PDB entry 8AJA | electron microscopy, 2.59 A resolution | chains A and B of the 3 polymer chains in the assembly

== Chain A (and B) ==
Protein: Spike glycoprotein, Fibritin
From: Severe acute respiratory syndrome coronavirus
Notes: chain B of this document is another copy of the same molecule, construct and numbering; everything in this record applies to it too
Reference sequence: chimeric construct of P0DTC2, P10104: residues 19-1178 from P0DTC2 (SPIKE_SARS2) positions 16-1175 (UniProt number = residue number - 3); residues 1181-1207 from P10104 positions 458-484 (UniProt number = residue number - 723)
Chain sequence (1240 residues; each row starts with the number of its first residue):
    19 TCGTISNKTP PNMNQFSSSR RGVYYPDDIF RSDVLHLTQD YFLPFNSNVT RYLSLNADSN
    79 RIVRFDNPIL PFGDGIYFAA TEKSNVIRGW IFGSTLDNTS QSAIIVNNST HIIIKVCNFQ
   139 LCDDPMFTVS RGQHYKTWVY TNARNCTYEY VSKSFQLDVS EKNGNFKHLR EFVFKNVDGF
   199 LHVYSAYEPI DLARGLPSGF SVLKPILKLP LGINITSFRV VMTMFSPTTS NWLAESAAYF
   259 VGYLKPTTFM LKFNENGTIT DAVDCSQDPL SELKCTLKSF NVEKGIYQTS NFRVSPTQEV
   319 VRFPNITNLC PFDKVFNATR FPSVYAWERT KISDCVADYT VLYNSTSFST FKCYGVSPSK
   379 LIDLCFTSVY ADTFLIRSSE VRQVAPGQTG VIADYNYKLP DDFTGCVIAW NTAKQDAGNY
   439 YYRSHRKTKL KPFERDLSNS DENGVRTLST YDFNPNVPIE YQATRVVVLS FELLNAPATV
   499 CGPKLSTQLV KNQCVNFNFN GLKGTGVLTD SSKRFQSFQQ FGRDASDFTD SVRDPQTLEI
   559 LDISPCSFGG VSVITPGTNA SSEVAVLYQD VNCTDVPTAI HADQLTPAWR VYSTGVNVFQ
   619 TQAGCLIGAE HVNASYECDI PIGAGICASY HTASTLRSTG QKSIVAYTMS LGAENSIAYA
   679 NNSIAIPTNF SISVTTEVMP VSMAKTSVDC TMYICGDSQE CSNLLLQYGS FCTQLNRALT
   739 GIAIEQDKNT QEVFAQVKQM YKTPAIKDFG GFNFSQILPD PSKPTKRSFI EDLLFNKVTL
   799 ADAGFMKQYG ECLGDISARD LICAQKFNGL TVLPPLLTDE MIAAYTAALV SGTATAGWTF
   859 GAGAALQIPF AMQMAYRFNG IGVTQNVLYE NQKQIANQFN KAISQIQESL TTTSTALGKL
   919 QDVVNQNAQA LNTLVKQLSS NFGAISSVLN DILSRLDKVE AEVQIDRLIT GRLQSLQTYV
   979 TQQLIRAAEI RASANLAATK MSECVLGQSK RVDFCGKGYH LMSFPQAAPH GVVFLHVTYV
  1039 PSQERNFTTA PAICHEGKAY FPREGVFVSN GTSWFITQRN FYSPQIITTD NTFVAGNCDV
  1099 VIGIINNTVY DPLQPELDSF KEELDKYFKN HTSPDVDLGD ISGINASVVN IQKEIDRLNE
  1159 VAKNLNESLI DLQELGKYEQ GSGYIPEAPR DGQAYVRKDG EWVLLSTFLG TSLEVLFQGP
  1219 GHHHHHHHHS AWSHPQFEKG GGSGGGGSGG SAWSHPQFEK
Not modelled in the structure: 651-658, 1117-1258
Construct notes: engineered mutation T19 (Val16 in P0DTC2), C20 (Asn17 in P0DTC2), G21 (Leu18 in P0DTC2), I23 (Thr20 in P0DTC2), S24 (Arg21 in P0DTC2), N25 (Thr22 in P0DTC2), K26 (Gln23 in P0DTC2), T27 (Leu24 in P0DTC2), N32 (Ala27 in P0DTC2), Q33 (Tyr28 in P0DTC2), F34 (Thr29 in P0DTC2), S35 (Asn30 in P0DTC2), S37 (Phe32 in P0DTC2), R38 (Thr33 in P0DTC2), D46 (Lys41 in P0DTC2), I47 (Val42 in P0DTC2), D51 (Ser46 in P0DTC2), L55 (Ser50 in P0DTC2), Y59 (Leu54 in P0DTC2), N64 (Phe59 in P0DTC2), Y70 (Trp64 in P0DTC2), L71 (Phe65 in P0DTC2), S72 (His66 in P0DTC2), L73 (Ala67 in P0DTC2), N74 (Ile68 in P0DTC2), A75 (His69 in P0DTC2), D76 (Val70 in P0DTC2), R79 (Gly75 in P0DTC2), I80 (Thr76 in P0DTC2), V81 (Lys77 in P0DTC2), I87 (Val83 in P0DTC2), G91 (Asn87 in P0DTC2), I94 (Val90 in P0DTC2), A98 (Ser94 in P0DTC2), V104 (Ile100 in P0DTC2), S112 (Thr108 in P0DTC2), N116 (Ser112 in P0DTC2), T117 (Lys113 in P0DTC2), S118 (Thr114 in P0DTC2), A121 (Leu117 in P0DTC2), I122 (Leu118 in P0DTC2), S127 (Ala123 in P0DTC2), H129 (Asn125 in P0DTC2), I130 (Val126 in P0DTC2), I131 (Val127 in P0DTC2), N136 (Glu132 in P0DTC2), L139 (Phe135 in P0DTC2), D141 (Asn137 in P0DTC2), M144 (Phe140 in P0DTC2), F145 (Leu141 in P0DTC2), T146 (Gly142 in P0DTC2), S148 (Tyr144 in P0DTC2), R149 (Tyr145 in P0DTC2), G150 (His146 in P0DTC2), Q151 (Lys147 in P0DTC2), H152 (Asn148 in P0DTC2), Y153 (Asn149 in P0DTC2), T155 (Ser151 in P0DTC2), T159 (Ser161 in P0DTC2), N160 (Ser162 in P0DTC2), R162 (Asn164 in P0DTC2), Y166 (Phe168 in P0DTC2), K171 (Gln173 in P0DTC2), S172 (Pro174 in P0DTC2), Q174 (Leu176 in P0DTC2), L175 (Met177 in P0DTC2), V177 (Leu179 in P0DTC2), S178 (Glu180 in P0DTC2), E179 (Gly181 in P0DTC2), N181 (Gln183 in P0DTC2), H186 (Asn188 in P0DTC2), V195 (Ile197 in P0DTC2), F198 (Tyr200 in P0DTC2), L199 (Phe201 in P0DTC2), H200 (Lys202 in P0DTC2), V201 (Ile203 in P0DTC2), A204 (Lys206 in P0DTC2), Y205 (His207 in P0DTC2), E206 (Thr208 in P0DTC2), D209 (Asn211 in P0DTC2), A211 (Val213 in P0DTC2), G213 (Asp215 in P0DTC2), S216 (Gln218 in P0DTC2), V220 (Ala222 in P0DTC2), K222 (Glu224 in P0DTC2), I224 (Leu226 in P0DTC2), L225 (Val227 in P0DTC2), K226 (Asp228 in P0DTC2), L229 (Ile231 in P0DTC2), S235 (Arg237 in P0DTC2), V238 (Ser247 in P0DTC2), V239 (Tyr248 in P0DTC2), M240 (Leu249 in P0DTC2), F243 (Pro251 in P0DTC2), S244 (Gly252 in P0DTC2), P245 (Asp253 in P0DTC2), T246 (Ser254 in P0DTC2), T247 (Ser255 in P0DTC2), N249 (Gly257 in P0DTC2), L251 (Thr259 in P0DTC2), E253 (Gly261 in P0DTC2), S254 (Ala262 in P0DTC2), F258 (Tyr266 in P0DTC2), K263 (Gln271 in P0DTC2), T265 (Arg273 in P0DTC2), M268 (Leu276 in P0DTC2), F271 (Tyr279 in P0DTC2), S284 (Ala292 in P0DTC2), Q285 (Leu293 in P0DTC2), L291 (Thr299 in P0DTC2), N299 (Thr307 in P0DTC2), S313 (Gln321 in P0DTC2), Q316 (Glu324 in P0DTC2), E317 (Ser325 in P0DTC2), V318 (Ile326 in P0DTC2), D331 (Gly339 in P0DTC2), K332 (Glu340 in P0DTC2), P340 (Ala348 in P0DTC2), E346 (Asn354 in P0DTC2), T348 (Lys356 in P0DTC2), K349 (Arg357 in P0DTC2), D352 (Asn360 in P0DTC2), T358 (Ser366 in P0DTC2), T364 (Ala372 in P0DTC2), S377 (Thr385 in P0DTC2), I380 (Asn388 in P0DTC2), S386 (Asn394 in P0DTC2), T391 (Ser399 in P0DTC2), L393 (Val401 in P0DTC2), S396 (Gly404 in P0DTC2), S397 (Asp405 in P0DTC2), V402 (Ile410 in P0DTC2), V409 (Lys417 in P0DTC2), T430 (Ser438 in P0DTC2), A431 (Asn439 in P0DTC2), K432 (Asn440 in P0DTC2), Q433 (Leu441 in P0DTC2), A435 (Asn448 in P0DTC2), G436 (Tyr449 in P0DTC2), Y439 (Leu452 in P0DTC2), S442 (Leu455 in P0DTC2), H443 (Phe456 in P0DTC2), T446 (Ser459 in P0DTC2), K447 (Asn460 in P0DTC2), L455 (Ile468 in P0DTC2), N457 (Val483 in P0DTC2), S458 (Glu484 in P0DTC2), D459 (Gly485 in P0DTC2), E460 (Phe486 in P0DTC2), G462 (Cys488 in P0DTC2), V463 (Tyr489 in P0DTC2), R464 (Phe490 in P0DTC2), T465 (Pro491 in P0DTC2), S467 (Gln493 in P0DTC2), T468 (Ser494 in P0DTC2), D470 (Gly496 in P0DTC2), N472 (Gln498 in P0DTC2), N474 (Thr500 in P0DTC2), V475 (Asn501 in P0DTC2), P476 (Gly502 in P0DTC2), I477 (Val503 in P0DTC2), E478 (Gly504 in P0DTC2), A481 (Pro507 in P0DTC2), T482 (Tyr508 in P0DTC2), N493 (His519 in P0DTC2), L503 (Lys529 in P0DTC2), Q506 (Asn532 in P0DTC2), Q511 (Lys537 in P0DTC2), K521 (Thr547 in P0DTC2), D528 (Glu554 in P0DTC2), S530 (Asn556 in P0DTC2), R532 (Lys558 in P0DTC2), Q534 (Leu560 in P0DTC2), S535 (Pro561 in P0DTC2), A543 (Ile569 in P0DTC2), S544 (Ala570 in P0DTC2), F546 (Thr572 in P0DTC2), S549 (Ala575 in P0DTC2), S562 (Thr588 in P0DTC2), A578 (Thr604 in P0DTC2), S580 (Asn606 in P0DTC2), E581 (Gln607 in P0DTC2), D593 (Glu619 in P0DTC2), T596 (Val622 in P0DTC2), A606 (Thr632 in P0DTC2), V614 (Ser640 in P0DTC2), Q620 (Arg646 in P0DTC2), A632 (Asn658 in P0DTC2), H649 (Gln675 in P0DTC2), L654 (Ala684 in P0DTC2), T657 (Val687 in P0DTC2), G658 (Ala688 in P0DTC2), Q659 (Ser689 in P0DTC2), K660 (Gln690 in P0DTC2), V663 (Ile693 in P0DTC2), I675 (Val705 in P0DTC2), A678 (Ser708 in P0DTC2), S689 (Thr719 in P0DTC2), V696 (Ile726 in P0DTC2), M697 (Leu727 in P0DTC2), A702 (Thr732 in P0DTC2), Q717 (Thr747 in P0DTC2), I742 (Val772 in P0DTC2), M758 (Ile788 in P0DTC2), A763 (Pro793 in P0DTC2), T783 (Ser813 in P0DTC2), M804 (Ile834 in P0DTC2), E809 (Asp839 in P0DTC2), S815 (Ala845 in P0DTC2), A842 (Gln872 in P0DTC2), A845 (Ser875 in P0DTC2), V848 (Leu878 in P0DTC2), S849 (Ala879 in P0DTC2), A852 (Ile882 in P0DTC2), A854 (Ser884 in P0DTC2), Q892 (Leu922 in P0DTC2), K899 (Ser929 in P0DTC2), S902 (Gly932 in P0DTC2), Q903 (Lys933 in P0DTC2), E906 (Asp936 in P0DTC2), T909 (Ser939 in P0DTC2), T910 (Ser940 in P0DTC2), S912 (Ala942 in P0DTC2), T913 (Ser943 in P0DTC2), A1025 (Ser1055 in P0DTC2), S1040 (Ala1070 in P0DTC2), R1043 (Lys1073 in P0DTC2), E1054 (Asp1084 in P0DTC2), Y1058 (His1088 in P0DTC2), S1071 (His1101 in P0DTC2), I1074 (Val1104 in P0DTC2), S1081 (Glu1111 in P0DTC2), A1093 (Ser1123 in P0DTC2), I1103 (Val1133 in P0DTC2), L1202 (Phe479 in P10104); insertion (30-31, 69, 242, 651); conflict S652 (Gln677 in P0DTC2); linker (1179-1180); expression tag (1208-1258)
Curated features (UniProtKB/Swiss-Prot):
  - glycosylation (N-linked (GlcNAc...) asparagine): N64 (hybrid), N125 (hybrid)
Cystine bridges: C20-C140, C135-C164, C283-C293, C328-C353, C371-C424, C383-C499, C512-C564, C591-C623, C636-C645, C708-C730, C713-C719, C810-C821, C1002-C1013, C1052-C1096
Covalent attachments: N-acetylglucosamine (NAG) linked to N66, N126, N163, N232, N274, N323, N335, N362, N590, N631, N679, N687, N771, N1044, N1068, N1104
Ligand contacts: N-acetylglucosamine (NAG; 2-acetamido-2-deoxy-beta-D-glucopyranose): Q806, Y807, G808
What the authors report for this chain:
  - contacts within the chain: D46-K226 (salt bridge), E273-S815 (hydrogen bond), S284-F310 (hydrogen bond), Q285-T604 (backbone contact), S386-E490 (hydrogen bond), C512-Q602 (backbone contact)

== Interface between chain A and chain B ==
Contacting residue pairs (201):
  L55(A) - L724(B)  hydrophobic
  Q57(A) - Q717(B)  hydrogen bond
  Q57(A) - N721(B)
  Q306(A) - S705(B)
  Q306(A) - L831(B)
  R347(A) - F198(B)
  G373(A) - R953(B)
  G373(A) - L954(B)
  V374(A) - R953(B)
  S375(A) - R953(B)  hydrogen bond (backbone-backbone)
  S375(A) - L954(B)
  S375(A) - D955(B)  hydrogen bond
  S375(A) - E958(B)  hydrogen bond
  S377(A) - D955(B)  hydrogen bond
  K378(A) - L951(B)
  K378(A) - S952(B)
  K378(A) - R953(B)
  K378(A) - L954(B)
  K378(A) - D955(B)
  L382(A) - S952(B)
  Y388(A) - F198(B)  hydrophobic
  R395(A) - S365(B)
  S397(A) - S365(B)  hydrogen bond
  S397(A) - F366(B)  hydrogen bond (side chain-backbone)
  S397(A) - S367(B)
  R400(A) - F366(B)  hydrogen bond (side chain-backbone)
  R400(A) - S367(B)
  R400(A) - F369(B)
  G405(A) - P376(B)
  G405(A) - S377(B)
  T407(A) - Y357(B)  hydrogen bond
  T407(A) - Y361(B)  hydrogen bond
  T407(A) - P376(B)
  G408(A) - Y361(B)  hydrogen bond (backbone-side chain)
  V409(A) - Y361(B)  hydrophobic
  D412(A) - Y361(B)  hydrogen bond
  Y413(A) - Y361(B)  hydrophobic
  S442(A) - Y361(B)
  R444(A) - N232(B)
  K447(A) - S377(B)
  P450(A) - D196(B)
  P450(A) - G197(B)
  F451(A) - D196(B)
  F451(A) - G197(B)
  F451(A) - G230(B)
  E452(A) - G230(B)
  E452(A) - N232(B)
  R453(A) - G230(B)  hydrogen bond (backbone-backbone)
  L455(A) - Q119(B)
  S456(A) - T117(B)
  I477(A) - I477(B)  hydrophobic
  E478(A) - S365(B)
  E478(A) - S367(B)  hydrogen bond
  E478(A) - W428(B)
  E478(A) - N429(B)  hydrogen bond (side chain-backbone)
  E490(A) - K226(B)  salt bridge
  L491(A) - R953(B)
  L492(A) - D46(B)
  N493(A) - F48(B)
  G519(A) - S952(B)  hydrogen bond (backbone-side chain)
  K521(A) - N948(B)
  G522(A) - N948(B)
  T523(A) - D715(B)
  S530(A) - D813(B)
  K531(A) - G812(B)  hydrogen bond (side chain-backbone)
  K531(A) - D813(B)
  K531(A) - I814(B)
  K531(A) - R817(B)
  Q534(A) - F48(B)
  Q534(A) - N274(B)  hydrogen bond
  F536(A) - F48(B)  hydrophobic
  Q537(A) - F48(B)
  G540(A) - R817(B)
  R541(A) - R817(B)
  R541(A) - V946(B)
  D542(A) - A822(B)
  A543(A) - L819(B)  hydrophobic
  A543(A) - S937(B)
  S544(A) - N826(B)  hydrogen bond
  S544(A) - V933(B)
  S544(A) - L936(B)
  S544(A) - S937(B)
  D545(A) - S937(B)  hydrogen bond
  D545(A) - S945(B)  hydrogen bond
  F546(A) - F825(B)  hydrophobic
  D548(A) - R817(B)  salt bridge
  D560(A) - L811(B)
  S562(A) - L811(B)
  P563(A) - F825(B)
  C564(A) - D715(B)  hydrogen bond (backbone-side chain)
  S565(A) - M710(B)
  F566(A) - Y807(B)
  F566(A) - K824(B)
  F566(A) - F825(B)  hydrophobic
  Q587(A) - L831(B)
  D588(A) - K824(B)  salt bridge
  D593(A) - Y807(B)
  T596(A) - Y807(B)  hydrogen bond (backbone-side chain)
  A597(A) - Y807(B)  hydrogen bond (backbone-side chain)
  Q620(A) - T836(B)
  A621(A) - P832(B)  hydrophobic
  P639(A) - L834(B)  hydrophobic
  G641(A) - L834(B)
  A642(A) - P833(B)  hydrogen bond (backbone-backbone)
  A642(A) - L834(B)  hydrogen bond (backbone-backbone)
  G643(A) - L834(B)  hydrogen bond (backbone-backbone)
  G643(A) - M839(B)
  I644(A) - L834(B)
  C645(A) - L834(B)  hydrophobic
  M667(A) - L834(B)
  M667(A) - L835(B)  hydrophobic
  M667(A) - M839(B)  hydrophobic
  L669(A) - K756(B)
  L669(A) - M758(B)  hydrophobic
  L669(A) - L835(B)  hydrophobic
  L669(A) - M839(B)
  L669(A) - A842(B)  hydrophobic
  L669(A) - Y843(B)  hydrogen bond (backbone-side chain)
  G670(A) - K756(B)
  G670(A) - M758(B)
  A671(A) - K756(B)  hydrogen bond (backbone-backbone)
  A671(A) - Q757(B)
  A671(A) - M758(B)  hydrogen bond (backbone-backbone)
  N673(A) - Q757(B)  hydrogen bond
  N673(A) - M758(B)
  N673(A) - Y759(B)
  N673(A) - K760(B)  hydrogen bond (backbone-backbone)
  I675(A) - Y759(B)  hydrophobic
  I675(A) - G850(B)
  I675(A) - T853(B)
  I675(A) - A854(B)  hydrophobic
  I675(A) - A863(B)  hydrophobic
  I675(A) - Q865(B)
  A676(A) - Q865(B)
  Y677(A) - F767(B)
  Y677(A) - T853(B)
  Y677(A) - I866(B)
  Y677(A) - P867(B)
  Y677(A) - F868(B)  hydrogen bond (side chain-backbone)
  A678(A) - P867(B)
  N679(A) - P867(B)
  N680(A) - P867(B)
  S681(A) - Q865(B)
  S681(A) - P867(B)
  I682(A) - Q865(B)
  A683(A) - L864(B)
  A683(A) - Q865(B)  hydrogen bond (backbone-backbone)
  P685(A) - L864(B)  hydrophobic
  Q927(A) - R735(B)
  T931(A) - Q732(B)
  T931(A) - R735(B)
  Q935(A) - Y726(B)
  Q935(A) - S728(B)
  Q935(A) - F729(B)
  S938(A) - Q725(B)
  S938(A) - Y726(B)
  S938(A) - G727(B)
  N939(A) - Q725(B)  hydrogen bond (backbone-backbone)
  F940(A) - Q725(B)  hydrogen bond (backbone-backbone)
  F940(A) - Y726(B)
  F940(A) - F729(B)  hydrophobic
  F940(A) - D964(B)
  D955(A) - G405(B)
  Q972(A) - Q972(B)
  Q972(A) - Q975(B)  hydrogen bond
  S973(A) - F729(B)
  T976(A) - Q975(B)  hydrogen bond
  T979(A) - T979(B)
  Q980(A) - L982(B)
  I983(A) - I983(B)  hydrophobic
  E987(A) - R989(B)
  R1009(A) - T997(B)
  R1009(A) - E1001(B)  salt bridge
  R1009(A) - R1009(B)
  V1010(A) - S1000(B)
  V1010(A) - E1001(B)
  V1010(A) - G1005(B)
  D1011(A) - S1000(B)
  K1015(A) - G859(B)
  G1016(A) - A860(B)
  Y1017(A) - W856(B)
  Y1017(A) - A860(B)
  E1042(A) - L864(B)
  N1044(A) - Q865(B)  hydrogen bond
  T1047(A) - M870(B)
  A1048(A) - M870(B)
  P1049(A) - Q883(B)
  P1049(A) - Y887(B)
  F1059(A) - Q883(B)
  F1059(A) - N884(B)
  F1059(A) - Y887(B)  hydrophobic
  P1060(A) - Q883(B)
  V1064(A) - M870(B)  hydrophobic
  R1077(A) - W856(B)
  R1077(A) - Y874(B)
  N1078(A) - W856(B)
  F1091(A) - N884(B)
  A1093(A) - N884(B)
  V1098(A) - E888(B)
  V1099(A) - Y887(B)  hydrophobic
  I1100(A) - Q890(B)
Interface residues without a listed pair, chain A (150 interface residues in all): K296, S308, S313, P314, E398, Q406, P418, Y440, S467, P476, Y479, G524, T527, R532, S549, I561, C636, E672, S674, G941, K956, V957, R965, G969, Q975, V1038, P1039, F1065, L1111
Interface residues without a listed pair, chain B (129 interface residues in all): S50, T165, P228, I231, T358, N362, S363, T368, I380, P404, D419, K432, D707, T731, A736, T829, S849, A852, A862, K934, V961, L1004, L1111, E1114

== In short ==
150 residues of chain A face 129 of chain B across their interface; the contacts include 39 hydrogen bonds and
4 salt bridges. Polar pairs include E490(A)-K226(B), D548(A)-R817(B) and D588(A)-K824(B). Chain A binds
N-acetylglucosamine. The paper reports contacts within the chain involving D46(A), K226(A) and E273(A) among
others.
Both chains are Spike glycoprotein, Fibritin (Severe acute respiratory syndrome coronavirus). Entry 8AJA
(Structure of the Ancestral Scaffold Antigen-5 of Coronavirus Spike protein) was determined by electron
microscopy together with 8AJL from the same study.
